Entry 8TRV (X-ray diffraction, 3.25 A resolution); this record covers chains C and G of the 3 polymer chains in the assembly.

[Chain C]
Molecule: S1C variant of Fab_C1 heavy chain
From: Homo sapiens
Chain sequence (223 residues; row label = number of the first residue in the row; note: 22 numbers in that range are skipped by the numbering (no residue carries them; nothing is unmodelled there)):
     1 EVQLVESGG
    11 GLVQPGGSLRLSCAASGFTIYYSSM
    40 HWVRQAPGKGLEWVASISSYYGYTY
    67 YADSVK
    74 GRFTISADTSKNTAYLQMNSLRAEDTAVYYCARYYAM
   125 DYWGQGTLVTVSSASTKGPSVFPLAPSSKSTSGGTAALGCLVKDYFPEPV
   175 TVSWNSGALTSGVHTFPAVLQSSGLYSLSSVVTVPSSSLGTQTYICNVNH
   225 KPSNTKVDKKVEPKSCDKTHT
Disordered / not traced: 240-245
Disulfides: Cys23-Cys104, Cys164-Cys220
Metal / ion sites: Na+ near Ser201 (its only coordinating residue here)

[Chain G]
Molecule: S1C variant of Fab_C1 light chain
From: Homo sapiens
Notes: engineered mutation(s): SPHAGLSSP replaced by QGTTS; Q165S, K167Y
Chain sequence (215 residues; each row starts with the number of its first residue; note: 18 numbers in that range are skipped by the numbering (no residue carries them; nothing is unmodelled there)):
     1 DIQMTQSPSSLSASVGDRVTITCRASQSVSSA
    39 VAWYQQKPGKAPKLLIYSAS
    66 SLYSGVP
    74 SRFSGSR
    83 SGTDFTLTISSLQPEDFATYYCQQYYGYGGYP
  114A I
   115 TFGQGTKVEIKRTVAAPSVFIFPPSDEQLKSGTASVVCLLNNFYPREAKV
   165 SWYVDNALQSGNSQESVTEQDSKDSTYSLSSTLTLSKADYEKHKVYACEV
   215 TQGTTS
   223 VTKSFNRGEC
Disulfides: Cys23-Cys104, Cys152-Cys212

[Interface between chain C and chain G]
Residue-residue contacts (66):
  Gln44(C) with Gln44(G), hydrogen bond; Tyr103(G)
  Lys48(C) with Tyr103(G)
  Gly49(C) with Tyr103(G)
  Leu50(C) with Pro50(G), hydrophobic; Tyr103(G); Phe116(G)
  Trp52(C) with Pro114(G), hydrophobic; Ile114A(G); Phe116(G)
  Tyr64(C) with Gly111(G)
  Tyr103(C) with Gln44(G); Lys48(G); Ala49(G), hydrophobic
  Tyr108(C) with Tyr42(G); Gln105(G), hydrogen bond (backbone-side chain); Tyr110(G), hydrogen bond (side chain-backbone); Gly111(G); Ile114A(G), hydrophobic
  Ala109(C) with Tyr42(G); Leu52(G); Tyr107(G)
  Met110(C) with Tyr42(G), hydrogen bond (backbone-side chain); Leu52(G); Gln105(G)
  Asp125(C) with Leu52(G); Tyr68(G)
  Tyr126(C) with Tyr68(G)
  Trp127(C) with Pro50(G)
  Gly128(C) with Ala49(G)
  Phe146(C) with Ser139(G); Gln142(G)
  Pro147(C) with Ser139(G); Glu141(G)
  Leu148(C) with Phe136(G)
  Ala149(C) with Phe136(G)
  Thr155(C) with Lys225(G), hydrogen bond
  Ser156(C) with Phe134(G)
  Ala161(C) with Phe134(G), hydrophobic; Phe136(G)
  Leu165(C) with Ser149(G)
  Lys167(C) with Gln142(G); Thr147(G); Ser149(G)
  His188(C) with Asn155(G), hydrogen bond; Asn156(G); Asp185(G), salt bridge; Ser192(G), hydrogen bond
  Phe190(C) with Leu153(G), hydrophobic; Ser180(G); Thr182(G); Ser192(G); Leu193(G); Ser194(G)
  Pro191(C) with Ser180(G), hydrogen bond (backbone-side chain); Val181(G)
  Val193(C) with Gln178(G); Glu179(G)
  Gln195(C) with Gln178(G)
  Ser201(C) with Gln178(G)
  Ser203(C) with Val151(G)
  Val205(C) with Leu153(G), hydrophobic
  Thr207(C) with Asn155(G)
  Lys233(C) with Glu141(G), salt bridge
  Lys238(C) with Cys232(G)
  Ser239(C) with Cys232(G)
Interface residues without a listed pair, chain C (40 interface residues in all): Val42, Glu51, Asp69, Ala160, Leu162
Interface residues without a listed pair, chain G (41 interface residues in all): Asp1, Ala40, Tyr55, Pro137

[Overview]
The interface between chain C and chain G involves 40 residues on one side and 41 on the other, with 8
hydrogen bonds and 2 salt bridges. Polar contacts include His188(C)-Asp185(G), Lys233(C)-Glu141(G) and
Gln44(C)-Gln44(G).
Here chain C is S1C variant of Fab_C1 heavy chain and chain G is S1C variant of Fab_C1 light chain, both from
Homo sapiens. Entry 8TRV (Structure of the EphA2 LBDCRD bound to FabS1C_C1) was determined by X-ray
diffraction (same publication as 8TV5, 8TV2 and 8TV1).
